PDB entry 8V5Q | X-ray diffraction, 1.90 A resolution | chains H and G of the 3 polymer chains in the assembly

== Chain H ==
Name: Fab 1E3 Heavy Chain
From: Homo sapiens
Notes: antibody fragment or engineered binder
Chain sequence (245 residues; row label = number of the first residue in the row):
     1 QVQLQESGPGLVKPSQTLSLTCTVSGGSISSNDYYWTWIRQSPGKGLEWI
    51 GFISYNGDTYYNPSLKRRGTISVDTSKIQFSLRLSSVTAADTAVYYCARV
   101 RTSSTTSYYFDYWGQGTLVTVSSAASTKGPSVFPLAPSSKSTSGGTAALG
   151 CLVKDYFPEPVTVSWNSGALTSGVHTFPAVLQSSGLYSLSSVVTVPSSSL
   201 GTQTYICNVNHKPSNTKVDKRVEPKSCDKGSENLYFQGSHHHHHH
Not modelled in the structure: 139-144, 227-245
Cystine bridges: C22-C97, C151-C207

== Chain G ==
Name: Envelope glycoprotein E
From: Human alphaherpesvirus 3
Notes: fragment: gl binding domain
UniProtKB: A6XEF7 (A6XEF7_HHV3); residues 116-305 here correspond to UniProt positions 184-373 (UniProt number = residue number + 68)
Chain sequence (203 residues; each row starts with the number of its first residue):
   116 IVNVDQRQYGDVFKGDLNPKPQGQRLIEVSVEENHPFTLRAPIQRIYGVR
   166 YTETWSFLPSLTCTGDAAPAIQHICLKHTTCFQDVVVDVDCAENTKEDQL
   216 AEISYRFQGKKEADQPWIVVNTSTLFDELELDPPEIEPGVLKVLRTEKQY
   266 LGVYIWNMRGSDGTSTYATFLVTWKGDEKTRNPTPAVTPQENLYFQGHHH
   316 HHH
Not modelled in the structure: 116-139, 177-211, 224-227, 295-318
Sequence notes: expression tag (306-318)

== How chain H and chain G interact ==
Pairs across the interface (27; chain H residue first):
  N32(H) - H150(G)
  Y35(H) - H150(G)  hydrogen bond
  Y35(H) - P151(G)
  W49(H) - L259(G)  hydrophobic
  F52(H) - L259(G)  hydrophobic
  D58(H) - R155(G)  salt bridge
  T59(H) - K257(G)  hydrogen bond (backbone-side chain)
  Y60(H) - P151(G)
  Y60(H) - F152(G)
  Y60(H) - T153(G)  hydrogen bond
  Y60(H) - V258(G)
  Y60(H) - L259(G)  hydrophobic
  P63(H) - E250(G)
  R67(H) - W232(G)
  R67(H) - E250(G)  salt bridge
  T102(H) - N149(G)  hydrogen bond (side chain-backbone)
  T102(H) - H150(G)
  S103(H) - N149(G)  hydrogen bond (backbone-side chain)
  S104(H) - E148(G)
  S104(H) - N149(G)  hydrogen bond (backbone-side chain)
  S107(H) - N149(G)
  S107(H) - R260(G)
  Y108(H) - N149(G)  hydrogen bond (side chain-backbone)
  Y108(H) - H150(G)
  Y108(H) - P151(G)
  Y108(H) - L259(G)  hydrogen bond (side chain-backbone)
  Y108(H) - R260(G)
Other interface residues (no listed pair), chain H (16 interface residues in all): Y61, T105
Other interface residues (no listed pair), chain G (14 interface residues in all): I251
The authors on this interface:
  - epitope / paratope residues, chain H: D58(H), T59(H), Y60(H), R67(H)
  - epitope / paratope residues, chain G: H150(G)

== Summary ==
Chain H and chain G form an interface of 16 and 14 residues respectively, with 8 hydrogen bonds and 2 salt
bridges. Polar contacts include D58(H)-R155(G), R67(H)-E250(G) and Y35(H)-H150(G). The paper reports
epitope/paratope residues D58(H), T59(H) and H150(G) among others.
Chain H is Fab 1E3 Heavy Chain (Homo sapiens) and chain G is Envelope glycoprotein E (Human alphaherpesvirus
3); the structure, Varicella Zoster Virus (VZV) glycoprotein E (gE) gI binding domain in complex with human
Fab 1E3, was determined by X-ray diffraction (same publication as 8V5L).
